Entry 8SM5 (X-ray diffraction, 2.61 A resolution); this record covers chains A and B.

== Chain A ==
Protein: Apoptosis regulator BHRF1
Source organism: Human herpesvirus 4 strain B95-8
UniProtKB: P03182 (EAR_EBVB9); residues 2-157 here = UniProt positions 2-157
Sequence (156 residues; numbered 2 to 157; the number before each row is that of its first residue):
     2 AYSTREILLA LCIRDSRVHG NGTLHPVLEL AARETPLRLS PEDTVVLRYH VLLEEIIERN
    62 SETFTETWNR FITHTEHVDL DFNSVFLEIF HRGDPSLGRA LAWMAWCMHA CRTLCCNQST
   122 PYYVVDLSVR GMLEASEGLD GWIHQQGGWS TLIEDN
Curated features (UniProtKB/Swiss-Prot):
  - motif: Glu89 to Met109 (BH1), Gly142 to Asn157 (BH2)
  - glycosylation (N-linked (GlcNAc...) asparagine): Asn22, Asn118

== Chain B ==
Protein: Bid BH3
Source organism: Homo sapiens
Sequence (18 residues; numbered 81 to 98; the number before each row is that of its first residue):
    81 DIIRNIARHL AQVGDSMD

== Chain A / chain B interface ==
Contacting residue pairs (28; chain A residue first):
  Ile57(A) with Met97(B), hydrophobic
  Asn61(A) with Val93(B)
  Thr64(A) with His89(B)
  Phe65(A) with Leu90(B), hydrophobic
  Thr68(A) with Ile86(B)
  Arg71(A) with Ile82(B)
  Phe72(A) with Ile86(B), hydrophobic
  His75(A) with Ile82(B)
  Asp82(A) with Ile83(B)
  Ser85(A) with Ile83(B)
  Val86(A) with Ile83(B), hydrophobic; Ala87(B)
  Glu89(A) with Arg84(B), salt bridge; Ala87(B)
  Ile90(A) with Ala87(B); Leu90(B), hydrophobic
  Arg93(A) with Arg84(B)
  Ser97(A) with Asp98(B)
  Gly99(A) with Gly94(B); Met97(B); Asp98(B), hydrogen bond (backbone-side chain)
  Arg100(A) with Ala91(B); Gly94(B); Asp95(B), salt bridge
  Leu102(A) with Met97(B), hydrophobic
  Ala103(A) with Leu90(B); Gly94(B)
  Trp107(A) with Leu90(B)
Other interface residues (no listed pair), chain A (21 interface residues in all): Leu98

== Summary ==
The interface between chain A and chain B involves 21 residues on one side and 13 on the other, with 1
hydrogen bond and 2 salt bridges. Polar contacts include Glu89(A)-Arg84(B), Arg100(A)-Asp95(B) and
Gly99(A)-Asp98(B).
Here chain A is Apoptosis regulator BHRF1 (Human herpesvirus 4 strain B95-8) and chain B is Bid BH3 (Homo
sapiens). Entry 8SM5 (Crystal Structure of BHRF1 from Epstein Barr Virus in complex with BID BH3 peptide) was
determined by X-ray diffraction.
